4RQF - chains A and B of the 3 polymer chains in the assembly; structure by X-ray diffraction, 3.50 A resolution.

== Chain A (and B) ==
Protein: Serine--tRNA ligase, cytoplasmic
Organism: Homo sapiens
Notes: EC 6.1.1.11; chain B of this document is another copy of the same molecule, construct and numbering; everything in this record applies to it too
UniProtKB: P49591 (SYSC_HUMAN); numbering as in UniProt (aligned over 1-514)
Sequence (522 residues; numbered 1 to 522; the number before each row is that of its first residue):
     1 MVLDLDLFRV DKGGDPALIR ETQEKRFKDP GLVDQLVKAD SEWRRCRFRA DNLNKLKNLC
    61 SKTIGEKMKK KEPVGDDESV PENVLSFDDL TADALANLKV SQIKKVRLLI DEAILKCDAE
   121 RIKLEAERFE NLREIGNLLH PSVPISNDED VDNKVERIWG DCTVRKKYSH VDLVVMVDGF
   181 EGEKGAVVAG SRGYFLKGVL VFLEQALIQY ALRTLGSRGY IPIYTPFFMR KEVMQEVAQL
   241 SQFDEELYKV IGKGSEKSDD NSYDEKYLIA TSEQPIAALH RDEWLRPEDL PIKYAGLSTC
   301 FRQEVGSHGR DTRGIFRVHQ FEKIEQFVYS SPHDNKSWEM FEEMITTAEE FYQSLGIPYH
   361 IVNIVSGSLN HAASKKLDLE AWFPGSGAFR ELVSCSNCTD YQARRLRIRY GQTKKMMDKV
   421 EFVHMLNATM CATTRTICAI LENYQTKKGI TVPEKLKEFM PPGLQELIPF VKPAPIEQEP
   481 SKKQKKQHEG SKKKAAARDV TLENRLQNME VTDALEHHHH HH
Unresolved in the structure: 1, 65-86, 414-415, 477-522 (chain B: 1, 476-522)
Differences from the reference sequence: engineered mutation K447 (Glu in P49591); expression tag (515-522)
Ligand contacts:
  - AMP-PNP (ANP; phosphoaminophosphonic acid-adenylate ester): F316, R317, V318, F321, L392, V393, S394, T429, A432, R435
  - serine (SER): T271, E273, E325, S394, N427, A428, T429
From the paper describing this entry:
  - binding site for selenocysteine tRNA: R9, R44, R47, D51, N54, N58, S61, K104
  - mutagenesis - P30Y/G31DEL, D51A: abolished catalytic activity with selenocysteine tRNA
  - mutagenesis - R9A, R44A (50-fold), R47A, N54A, N58A, S61A, K104A, R107A, G136V: decreased catalytic activity with selenocysteine tRNA
  - mutagenesis - C46S, C117S, E447K: increased catalytic activity with selenocysteine tRNA
  - specificity-determining residues: S61

== Chain A / chain B interface ==
Contacting residue pairs - 121 pairs, chain A then chain B:
  K184(A) - L279(B)
  K184(A) - H280(B)
  K184(A) - E283(B)  salt bridge
  V187(A) - R230(B)
  V187(A) - R281(B)
  V188(A) - M229(B)
  V188(A) - R230(B)  hydrogen bond (backbone-backbone)
  V188(A) - V233(B)
  V188(A) - A278(B)
  A189(A) - F228(B)
  A189(A) - K266(B)
  R192(A) - E256(B)  salt bridge
  Y194(A) - Y224(B)
  Y194(A) - P226(B)
  F195(A) - I223(B)  hydrophobic
  F195(A) - Y224(B)
  F195(A) - T225(B)
  F195(A) - P226(B)
  F195(A) - P275(B)
  F195(A) - L279(B)  hydrophobic
  L196(A) - I223(B)
  L196(A) - Y224(B)  hydrogen bond (backbone-backbone)
  K197(A) - P222(B)
  G198(A) - P222(B)  hydrogen bond (backbone-backbone)
  V201(A) - L297(B)  hydrophobic
  F202(A) - L212(B)
  F202(A) - P222(B)  hydrophobic
  Q205(A) - Q205(B)
  Q205(A) - I208(B)
  Q205(A) - Q209(B)
  Q205(A) - L212(B)
  I208(A) - Q205(B)
  Q209(A) - F202(B)
  Q209(A) - Q205(B)
  L212(A) - F202(B)
  L212(A) - Q205(B)
  R213(A) - F459(B)  hydrogen bond (side chain-backbone)
  R213(A) - M460(B)  hydrogen bond (side chain-backbone)
  R213(A) - P461(B)
  R213(A) - P462(B)
  P222(A) - K197(B)
  P222(A) - G198(B)  hydrogen bond (backbone-backbone)
  P222(A) - F202(B)  hydrophobic
  I223(A) - F195(B)  hydrophobic
  I223(A) - L196(B)
  I223(A) - K197(B)
  Y224(A) - Y194(B)
  Y224(A) - F195(B)
  Y224(A) - L196(B)  hydrogen bond (backbone-backbone)
  Y224(A) - T299(B)
  Y224(A) - Q320(B)  hydrogen bond
  Y224(A) - E322(B)  hydrogen bond
  T225(A) - F195(B)
  T225(A) - Q320(B)  hydrogen bond (backbone-side chain)
  P226(A) - A189(B)  hydrophobic
  P226(A) - Y194(B)
  P226(A) - F195(B)
  P226(A) - Q320(B)
  F227(A) - T299(B)
  F227(A) - F301(B)  hydrophobic
  F227(A) - Q320(B)  hydrogen bond (backbone-side chain)
  F228(A) - A189(B)
  F228(A) - Y248(B)
  F228(A) - F301(B)  hydrophobic
  M229(A) - V188(B)
  R230(A) - V187(B)  hydrogen bond (side chain-backbone)
  R230(A) - V188(B)  hydrogen bond (backbone-backbone)
  R230(A) - A189(B)
  R230(A) - G190(B)
  V233(A) - V187(B)
  Y248(A) - F228(B)
  Y248(A) - V250(B)  hydrophobic
  Y248(A) - I251(B)
  Y248(A) - G252(B)
  K249(A) - K249(B)
  K249(A) - V250(B)
  K249(A) - I251(B)  hydrogen bond (backbone-backbone)
  V250(A) - Y248(B)  hydrophobic
  V250(A) - K249(B)
  I251(A) - K249(B)  hydrogen bond (backbone-backbone)
  I251(A) - I251(B)  hydrophobic
  G252(A) - Q303(B)
  K253(A) - Q303(B)
  E256(A) - R192(B)  salt bridge
  E256(A) - E304(B)
  E256(A) - V305(B)
  E256(A) - G306(B)
  E256(A) - S307(B)
  E256(A) - H308(B)
  E256(A) - H319(B)  salt bridge
  K257(A) - H308(B)
  K266(A) - Y248(B)
  P275(A) - F195(B)
  A278(A) - V188(B)  hydrophobic
  L279(A) - K184(B)
  L279(A) - F195(B)  hydrophobic
  E283(A) - K184(B)  salt bridge
  L297(A) - V201(B)  hydrophobic
  T299(A) - Y224(B)
  T299(A) - F227(B)
  F301(A) - F227(B)  hydrophobic
  F301(A) - F228(B)  hydrophobic
  Q303(A) - G252(B)
  Q303(A) - K253(B)  hydrogen bond (side chain-backbone)
  E304(A) - E256(B)
  V305(A) - E256(B)
  S307(A) - E256(B)
  H308(A) - E256(B)
  H308(A) - K257(B)
  H319(A) - E256(B)  salt bridge
  Q320(A) - Y224(B)
  Q320(A) - T225(B)  hydrogen bond (side chain-backbone)
  Q320(A) - P226(B)
  Q320(A) - F227(B)  hydrogen bond (side chain-backbone)
  E322(A) - Y224(B)  hydrogen bond
  E322(A) - F227(B)
  F459(A) - Q209(B)
  F459(A) - R213(B)  hydrogen bond (backbone-side chain)
  M460(A) - R213(B)  hydrogen bond (backbone-side chain)
  P461(A) - R213(B)
  P462(A) - R213(B)
Also at the interface, not in a pair above, chain A (65 interface residues in all): G190, E204, I221, S255, L268, I276, R281, G306, F321, E458
Also at the interface, not in a pair above, chain B (73 interface residues in all): E181, S191, E204, I221, E232, D244, S255, S258, L268, I276, Y294, G309, F321, E458

== In short ==
The interface between chain A and chain B involves 65 residues on one side and 73 on the other; the contacts
include 21 hydrogen bonds and 6 salt bridges. Polar contacts include K184(A)-E283(B), R192(A)-E256(B) and
E256(A)-H319(B). From the paper: a binding site for selenocysteine tRNA at R9(A), R44(A) and R47(A) among
others; R9A, R44A and R47A of chain A, among others, reduce catalytic activity with selenocysteine tRNA; 14
substitutions were tested in all.
Both chains are Serine--tRNA ligase, cytoplasmic (Homo sapiens). Entry 4RQF (human Seryl-tRNA synthetase dimer
complexed with one molecule of tRNAsec) was determined by X-ray diffraction (same publication as 4RQE).
